4ES1 - chain A; structure by X-ray diffraction, 1.10 A resolution.

[Chain A]
Molecule: BH0342 protein
From: Bacillus halodurans
Notes: EC 3.1.-.-
Reference sequence: Q9KFX8 (Q9KFX8_BACHD); residues 1-96 here = UniProt positions 1-96
Chain sequence (100 residues; each row starts with the number of its first residue; numbers below 1 keep their minus sign (Gly-3 is residue -3)):
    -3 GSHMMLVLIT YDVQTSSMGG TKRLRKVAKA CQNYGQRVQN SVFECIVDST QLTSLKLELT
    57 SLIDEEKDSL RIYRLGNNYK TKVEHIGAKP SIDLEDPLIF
Unresolved in the structure: 88-92
Differences from the reference sequence: expression tag (-3 to 0)
What the authors report for this chain:
  - catalytic residues: Asp8
  - mutagenesis - D8N: decreased catalytic activity
  - mutagenesis - D8N (32-fold): increased binding to Mg2+
  - mutagenesis - D8N (Kd = 773 mum): unchanged binding to Mn2+
  - self-association interface (contacts with another copy of this molecule); pairs are residue here / residue on that copy: Thr6-Gln35, Asp8-Asn36, Gln35-Ser65, Glu40-Arg67, Glu40-Tyr69, Glu80

[Summary]
From the paper: the catalytic residue Asp8; D8N reduces catalytic activity.
Chain A is BH0342 protein (Bacillus halodurans); the structure, Double-stranded Endonuclease Activity in B.
halodurans Clustered Regularly Interspaced Short Palindromic Repeats (CRISPR)-associated Cas2 Protein, was
determined by X-ray diffraction, deposited together with 4ES2 and 4ES3.
